8Z8X - chains A and C of the 5 polymer chains in the assembly; structure by electron microscopy, 3.06 A resolution.

== Chain A ==
Molecule: Polymerase acidic protein
Organism: Thogoto virus (isolate SiAr 126)
UniProtKB: P27194 (PA_THOGV); numbering as in UniProt (aligned over 1-622)
Chain sequence (622 residues; numbered 1 to 622; the number before each row is that of its first residue):
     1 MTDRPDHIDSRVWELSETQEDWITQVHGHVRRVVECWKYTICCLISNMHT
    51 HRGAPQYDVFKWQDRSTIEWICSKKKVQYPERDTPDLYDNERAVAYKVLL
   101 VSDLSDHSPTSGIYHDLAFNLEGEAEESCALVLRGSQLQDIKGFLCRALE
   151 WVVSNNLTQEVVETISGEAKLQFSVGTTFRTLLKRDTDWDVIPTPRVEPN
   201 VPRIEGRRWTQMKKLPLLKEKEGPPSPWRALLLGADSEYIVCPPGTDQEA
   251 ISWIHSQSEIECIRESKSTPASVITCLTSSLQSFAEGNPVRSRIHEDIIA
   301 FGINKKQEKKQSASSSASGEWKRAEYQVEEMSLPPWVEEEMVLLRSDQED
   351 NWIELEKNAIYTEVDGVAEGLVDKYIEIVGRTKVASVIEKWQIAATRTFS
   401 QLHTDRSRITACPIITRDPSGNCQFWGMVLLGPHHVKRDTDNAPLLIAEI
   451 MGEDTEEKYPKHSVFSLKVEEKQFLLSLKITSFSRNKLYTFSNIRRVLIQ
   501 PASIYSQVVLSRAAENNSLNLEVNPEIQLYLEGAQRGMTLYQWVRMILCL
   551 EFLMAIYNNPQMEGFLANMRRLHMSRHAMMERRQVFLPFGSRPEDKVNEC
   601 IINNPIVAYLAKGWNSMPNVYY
Not modelled in the structure: 1-2
Construct notes: conflict Glu471 (Gly in P27194)
From the paper describing this entry:
  - binding site for the 18-nt RNA strand: Arg229, Ser268, Lys305, Lys306, Lys309, Tyr326, Asn442, Lys461, Lys479, Asn603

== Chain C ==
Molecule: Polymerase basic protein 2
Organism: Thogoto virus (isolate SiAr 126)
UniProtKB: Q9YNA4 (PB2_THOGV); residue numbers follow UniProt; this construct covers 1-769
Chain sequence (827 residues; row label = number of the first residue in the row):
     1 MDREEPAESECTLRALVEEYNGACKEAPKEMSKQFTDYNTFKRYTTSKKD
    51 HAPQMRLVYSVRKPWPISMTPSKEIPLVFNGTKLKDTILDLGESKRTRAN
   101 IVVPDYWSKYGSQTSLEVVNAILYAEDLKVQRFFSTEWGEIRYGRMLPFR
   151 KPVQACPTIEEVNPASIPHTLLQVFCPQYTTLDSKRKAHMGAVEKLKRVM
   201 EPICKVQTQESAVHIARSLIDSNKKWLPTVVDHTPRTAEMAHFLCSKYHY
   251 VHTNTQDLSDTRSIDNLCGELVKRSLKCRCPKETLVANLDKITIQGRPMR
   301 EVLADHDGELPYLGICRVAMGLSTHHTMKIRSTKFSILNSDHPRIEVKKV
   351 FSLSPDVQVTIPYRRFKGKAKVYFQNDQIQGYFSCTDRQIDEIKISAPKN
   401 APLLEPLLDICYYGSFIEPGFEQTFGFYPAGKREFVDSFFMHHSKDHKAF
   451 LIHMGLDKDLSLPLSPELNWKEPALSKVCRVTELDSTVQPYTSATREFVL
   501 GETLNVYTQHENGLELLICPTEIRSTRGPLPPGTNLSGSEFIDIYQDPFS
   551 RAKSLLKSTILHAERCKEFVGNMLEEYQDPAETTVQSLVPINTWGKSAKR
   601 KLQEEITSDPDWHQCPRKRAKMSYLAIIAGSIQDRDKKQTNVPRAFMLRG
   651 SQIEYDMKATRGLVVDTTNRIIVGGETVLREGKGGPEGYVQTGVFEEQPR
   701 CYLVDTPDHGLSMGLSRFCVHSQGRYFQYEKKISIWEETDNIKATIDSQR
   751 DLKRRRDIEEMVSKRARIVLEVLFQGPGHHHHHHHHSADYKDDDDKGGWS
   801 HPQFEKGGGSGGGGSGGSAWSHPQFEK
Not modelled in the structure: 1-9, 255-329, 485-827
Construct notes: expression tag (770-827)
Curated features (UniProtKB/Swiss-Prot):
  - motif: Lys753 to Arg756 (Nuclear localization signal)
From the paper describing this entry:
  - mutagenesis - F134A/W138A, Q295A/D547A/I653A, D547A/F549A: decreased catalytic activity

== Interface between chain A and chain C ==
Contacting residue pairs (47; chain A residue first):
  Thr18(A) - Gln34(C)  hydrogen bond
  Arg65(A) - Thr181(C)
  Ser66(A) - Tyr179(C)
  Glu69(A) - Thr180(C)
  Glu69(A) - Thr181(C)
  Gln78(A) - Leu182(C)
  Pro80(A) - Asp183(C)
  Glu81(A) - Thr181(C)
  Glu81(A) - Asp183(C)  hydrogen bond (backbone-side chain)
  Arg82(A) - Asp183(C)
  Arg82(A) - Arg186(C)
  Arg82(A) - Lys445(C)  hydrogen bond (side chain-backbone)
  Arg82(A) - Asp446(C)  salt bridge
  Arg82(A) - His447(C)  hydrogen bond
  Gly112(A) - Leu475(C)
  Gly112(A) - Ser476(C)  hydrogen bond (backbone-side chain)
  Ile113(A) - Pro466(C)  hydrophobic
  Thr362(A) - Phe133(C)
  Thr362(A) - Trp138(C)  hydrogen bond
  Glu363(A) - Trp138(C)
  Glu363(A) - Gly139(C)
  Glu363(A) - Ile141(C)
  Val364(A) - Ile141(C)  hydrophobic
  Val364(A) - Phe243(C)
  Val367(A) - Ile141(C)  hydrophobic
  Val367(A) - Tyr143(C)
  Phe399(A) - Met55(C)
  Phe399(A) - Val58(C)  hydrophobic
  Phe399(A) - Tyr59(C)  hydrophobic
  Ser400(A) - Val58(C)
  Ser400(A) - Arg62(C)
  Leu402(A) - Tyr59(C)
  Thr404(A) - Tyr59(C)
  Arg485(A) - Met55(C)
  Arg485(A) - Tyr59(C)
  Asn486(A) - Met55(C)  hydrogen bond
  Tyr489(A) - Gln54(C)
  Tyr489(A) - Met55(C)  hydrophobic
  Gln507(A) - Tyr248(C)
  Leu510(A) - Tyr248(C)  hydrophobic
  Ser511(A) - Arg145(C)
  Ala513(A) - Tyr143(C)
  Ala514(A) - Gly144(C)
  Ala514(A) - Arg145(C)
  Asn517(A) - Tyr143(C)
  Ser518(A) - Tyr143(C)
  Leu519(A) - Tyr143(C)
Also at the interface, not in a pair above, chain A (32 interface residues in all): Tyr79, Val94, Tyr361
Also at the interface, not in a pair above, chain C (31 interface residues in all): Arg56, Phe134, His249, Val251

== Summary ==
32 residues of chain A and 31 residues of chain C are in contact; the contacts include 7 hydrogen bonds and 1
salt bridge. Polar contacts include Arg82(A)-Asp446(C), Thr18(A)-Gln34(C) and Glu81(A)-Asp183(C). The paper
reports a binding site for the 18-nt RNA strand at Arg229(A), Ser268(A) and Lys305(A) among others;
F134A/W138A, Q295A/D547A/I653A and D547A/F549A of chain C reduce catalytic activity.
Chain A is Polymerase acidic protein and chain C is Polymerase basic protein 2, both from Thogoto virus
(isolate SiAr 126); the structure, Cryo-EM structure of Thogoto virus polymerase in a transcription initiation
conformation, was determined by electron microscopy (same publication as 8Z85, 8Z8J, 8Z8N, 8Z90, 8Z97, 8Z98
and 3 further entries).
